PDB entry 2ZNW | X-ray diffraction, 2.71 A resolution | chains A and Y

# Chain A
Name: ScFv10
Organism: Mus musculus
Notes: antibody fragment or engineered binder
Sequence (242 residues; numbered 1 to 242; the number before each row is that of its first residue):
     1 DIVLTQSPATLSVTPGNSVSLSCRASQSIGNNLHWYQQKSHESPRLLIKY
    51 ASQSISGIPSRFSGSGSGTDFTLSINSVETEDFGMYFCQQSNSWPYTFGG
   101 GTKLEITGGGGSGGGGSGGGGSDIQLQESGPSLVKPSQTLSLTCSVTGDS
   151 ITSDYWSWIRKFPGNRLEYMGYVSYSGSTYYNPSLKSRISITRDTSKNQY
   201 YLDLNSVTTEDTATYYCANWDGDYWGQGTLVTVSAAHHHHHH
Not modelled in the structure: 108-122, 237-242
Sequence notes: expression tag (237-242)
Disulfide bonds: Cys23-Cys88, Cys144-Cys217
Ligand contacts: 1PG (2-(2-{2-[2-(2-methoxy-ethoxy)-ethoxy]-ethoxy}-ethoxy)-ethanol): His34, Tyr36, Lys49, Tyr50, Gln89, Ser91, Tyr96, Trp220, Asp221, Gly222

# Chain Y
Name: Lysozyme C
Organism: Gallus gallus
Notes: EC 3.2.1.17
UniProt: P00698 (LYSC_CHICK); residues 1-129 here correspond to UniProt positions 19-147 (UniProt number = residue number + 18)
Sequence (129 residues; each row starts with the number of its first residue):
     1 KVFGRCELAAAMKRHGLDNYRGYSLGNWVCAAKFESNFNTQATNRNTDGS
    51 TDYGILQINSRWWCNDGRTPGSRNLCNIPCSALLSSDITASVNCAKKIVS
   101 DGNGMNAWVAWRNRCKGTDVQAWIRGCRL
UniProt features mapped onto this chain:
  - active site: Glu35, Asp52
  - binding site (substrate): Asp101
Disulfide bonds: Cys6-Cys127, Cys30-Cys115, Cys64-Cys80, Cys76-Cys94
Ligand contacts: 1PG (2-(2-{2-[2-(2-methoxy-ethoxy)-ethoxy]-ethoxy}-ethoxy)-ethanol): Cys76, Ile78, Ala90, Asn93, Cys94, Lys97

# Chain A / chain Y interface
Residue-residue contacts - 47 pairs, chain A then chain Y:
  Asn31(A) - His15(Y)  hydrogen bond (side chain-backbone)
  Asn31(A) - Gly16(Y)
  Asn31(A) - Lys96(Y)  hydrogen bond
  Asn32(A) - Gly16(Y)  hydrogen bond (side chain-backbone)
  Asn32(A) - Tyr20(Y)
  Asn32(A) - Lys96(Y)  hydrogen bond
  Tyr50(A) - Asn93(Y)
  Tyr50(A) - Lys96(Y)
  Gln53(A) - Thr89(Y)
  Gln53(A) - Asn93(Y)  hydrogen bond
  Ser91(A) - Tyr20(Y)
  Asn92(A) - Asn19(Y)  hydrogen bond (side chain-backbone)
  Asn92(A) - Arg21(Y)  hydrogen bond (backbone-backbone)
  Trp94(A) - Arg21(Y)
  Tyr96(A) - Arg21(Y)  hydrogen bond
  Tyr96(A) - Ser100(Y)
  Thr152(A) - Arg73(Y)
  Thr152(A) - Leu75(Y)
  Ser153(A) - Arg73(Y)  hydrogen bond (side chain-backbone)
  Ser153(A) - Asn74(Y)
  Ser153(A) - Leu75(Y)
  Asp154(A) - Leu75(Y)
  Asp154(A) - Asn77(Y)  hydrogen bond
  Asp154(A) - Lys97(Y)  salt bridge
  Tyr155(A) - Trp63(Y)
  Tyr155(A) - Lys97(Y)  hydrogen bond (side chain-backbone)
  Tyr155(A) - Ile98(Y)
  Tyr155(A) - Asp101(Y)
  Tyr172(A) - Arg21(Y)  hydrogen bond
  Tyr172(A) - Ser100(Y)  hydrogen bond (side chain-backbone)
  Ser174(A) - Asp101(Y)  hydrogen bond
  Tyr175(A) - Trp63(Y)  hydrophobic
  Tyr175(A) - Leu75(Y)  hydrophobic
  Tyr175(A) - Asp101(Y)
  Tyr175(A) - Asn103(Y)  hydrogen bond
  Ser176(A) - Asp101(Y)  hydrogen bond
  Ser176(A) - Asn103(Y)
  Ser178(A) - Asp101(Y)  hydrogen bond
  Ser178(A) - Gly102(Y)  hydrogen bond (side chain-backbone)
  Tyr180(A) - Arg21(Y)
  Tyr180(A) - Ser100(Y)
  Tyr180(A) - Asp101(Y)
  Tyr180(A) - Gly102(Y)
  Trp220(A) - Lys97(Y)
  Trp220(A) - Ser100(Y)
  Asp221(A) - Asn77(Y)  hydrogen bond
  Asp221(A) - Lys97(Y)  salt bridge
Also at the interface, not in a pair above, chain A (23 interface residues in all): Gly30, Lys49, Ser93
Also at the interface, not in a pair above, chain Y (21 interface residues in all): Arg14, Asp18

# In short
Chain A and chain Y form an interface of 23 and 21 residues respectively, with 19 hydrogen bonds and 2 salt
bridges. Polar pairs include Asp154(A)-Lys97(Y), Asp221(A)-Lys97(Y) and Asn31(A)-His15(Y). Compound 1PG is
bound between chain A and chain Y.
Chain A is ScFv10 (Mus musculus) and chain Y is Lysozyme C (Gallus gallus); the structure, Crystal Structure
of ScFv10 in Complex with Hen Egg Lysozyme, was determined by X-ray diffraction, deposited together with 2ZNX.
